Entry 9O6S (electron microscopy, 21.00 A resolution (very low resolution: no residue pairs are listed; an interface is given only as per-side residue counts)); this record covers chains D and E of the 24 polymer chains in the assembly.

# Chain D
Protein: Prohibitin 1
From: Homo sapiens
UniProtKB: P35232 (PHB1_HUMAN); residues 1-272 here = UniProt positions 1-272
Amino-acid sequence (272 residues; numbered 1 to 272; the number before each row is that of its first residue):
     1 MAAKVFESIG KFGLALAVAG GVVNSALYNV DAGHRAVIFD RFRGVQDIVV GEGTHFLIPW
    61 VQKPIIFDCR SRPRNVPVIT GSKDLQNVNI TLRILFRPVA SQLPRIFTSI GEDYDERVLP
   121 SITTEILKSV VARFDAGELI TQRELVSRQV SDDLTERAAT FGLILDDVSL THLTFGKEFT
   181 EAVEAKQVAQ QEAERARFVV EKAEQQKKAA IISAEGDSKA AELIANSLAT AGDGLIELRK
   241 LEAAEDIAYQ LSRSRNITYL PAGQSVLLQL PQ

# Chain E
Protein: Prohibitin-2
From: Homo sapiens
UniProtKB: Q99623 (PHB2_HUMAN); residue numbers follow UniProt; this construct covers 1-299
Amino-acid sequence (299 residues; numbered 1 to 299; the number before each row is that of its first residue):
     1 MAQNLKDLAG RLPAGPRGMG TALKLLLGAG AVAYGVRESV FTVEGGHRAI FFNRIGGVQQ
    61 DTILAEGLHF RIPWFQYPII YDIRARPRKI SSPTGSKDLQ MVNISLRVLS RPNAQELPSM
   121 YQRLGLDYEE RVLPSIVNEV LKSVVAKFNA SQLITQRAQV SLLIRRELTE RAKDFSLILD
   181 DVAITELSFS REYTAAVEAK QVAQQEAQRA QFLVEKAKQE QRQKIVQAEG EAEAAKMLGE
   241 ALSKNPGYIK LRKIRAAQNI SKTIATSQNR IYLTADNLVL NLQDESFTRG SDSLIKGKK

# How chain D and chain E interact
At this resolution (21 A) residue pairs are not listed: 68 residues of chain D and 63 of chain E lie at the interface.

# Summary
68 residues of chain D face 63 of chain E across their interface.
Chain D is Prohibitin 1 and chain E is Prohibitin-2, both from Homo sapiens; the structure, Structure of the
human prohibitin complex in the closed state, was determined by electron microscopy, deposited together with
9O6T.
